PDB entry 3NMS | X-ray diffraction, 4.10 A resolution (low resolution: residue-level contacts below are approximate; hydrogen-bond / salt-bridge calls are withheld) | chains A and C of the 4 polymer chains in the assembly

Chain A:
Name: Complement C3
Source organism: Homo sapiens
Reference sequence: P01024 (CO3_HUMAN); residues 1-645 here correspond to UniProt positions 23-667 (UniProt number = residue number + 22)
Sequence (645 residues; row label = number of the first residue in the row):
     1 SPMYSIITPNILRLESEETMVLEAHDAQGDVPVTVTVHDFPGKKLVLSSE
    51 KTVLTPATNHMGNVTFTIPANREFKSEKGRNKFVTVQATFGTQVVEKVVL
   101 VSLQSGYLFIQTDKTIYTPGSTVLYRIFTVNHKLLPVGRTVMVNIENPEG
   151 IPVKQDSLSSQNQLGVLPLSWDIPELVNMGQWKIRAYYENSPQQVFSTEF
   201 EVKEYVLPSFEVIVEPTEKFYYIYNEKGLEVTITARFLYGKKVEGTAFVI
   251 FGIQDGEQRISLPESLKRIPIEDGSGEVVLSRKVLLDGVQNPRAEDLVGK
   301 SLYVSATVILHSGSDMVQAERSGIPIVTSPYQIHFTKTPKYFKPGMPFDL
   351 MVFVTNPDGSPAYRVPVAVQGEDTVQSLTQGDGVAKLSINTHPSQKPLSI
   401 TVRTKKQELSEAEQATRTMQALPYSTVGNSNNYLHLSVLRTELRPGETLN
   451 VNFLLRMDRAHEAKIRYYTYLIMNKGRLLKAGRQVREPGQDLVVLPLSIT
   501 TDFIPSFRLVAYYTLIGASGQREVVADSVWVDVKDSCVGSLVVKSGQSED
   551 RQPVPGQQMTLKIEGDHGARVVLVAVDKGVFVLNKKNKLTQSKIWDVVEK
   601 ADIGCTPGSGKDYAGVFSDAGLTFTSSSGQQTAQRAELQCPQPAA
Unresolved in the structure: 74-77
Disulfide bonds: Cys-605/Cys-640
Curated features (UniProtKB/Swiss-Prot):
  - site: Ser-519, Gly-520 (Microbial infection: Cleavage)
  - modified residue (Phosphoserine): Ser-16, Ser-48, Ser-275, Ser-281
  - glycosylation: Asn-63 (N-linked (GlcNAc...) asparagine)

Chain C:
Name: Complement C3
Source organism: Homo sapiens
Reference sequence: P01024 (CO3_HUMAN); residues 1299-1641 here correspond to UniProt positions 1321-1663 (UniProt number = residue number + 22)
Sequence (343 residues; numbered 1299 to 1641; the number before each row is that of its first residue):
  1299 SEETKENEGFTVTAEGKGQGTLSVVTMYHAKAKDQLTCNKFDLKVTIKPA
  1349 PETEKRPQDAKNTMILEICTRYRGDQDATMSILDISMMTGFAPDTDDLKQ
  1399 LANGVDRYISKYELDKAFSDRNTLIIYLDKVSHSEDDCLAFKVHQYFNVE
  1449 LIQPGAVKVYAYYNLEESCTRFYHPEKEDGKLNKLCRDELCRCAEENCFI
  1499 QKSDDKVTLEERLDKACEPGVDYVYKTRLVKVQLSNDFDEYIMAIEQTIK
  1549 SGSDEVQVGQQRTFISPIKCREALKLEEKKHYLMWGLSSDFWGEKPNLSY
  1599 IIGKDTWVEHWPEEDECQDEENQKQCQDLGAFTESMVVFGCPN
Unresolved in the structure: 1299-1335, 1351-1357, 1499-1503
Disulfide bonds: Cys-1336/Cys-1467, Cys-1367/Cys-1436, Cys-1484/Cys-1489, Cys-1496/Cys-1568, Cys-1515/Cys-1639, Cys-1615/Cys-1624
Curated features (UniProtKB/Swiss-Prot):
  - region: Glu-1612 to Phe-1637 (Interaction with CFP/properdin)
  - site: Asn-1641 (Coordinates Mg(2+) for interaction with Complement factor B Bb fragment (CFB))
  - modified residue (Phosphoserine): Ser-1299, Ser-1551
  - glycosylation: Asn-1595 (N-linked (GlcNAc...) asparagine)

How chain A and chain C interact:
Residue-residue contacts (29; chain A residue first):
  Thr-246(A) with Ser-1408(C); Tyr-1425(C)
  Phe-248(A) with Met-1378(C); Ile-1380(C); Tyr-1425(C); Tyr-1460(C)
  Ile-250(A) with Tyr-1460(C)
  Leu-266(A) with Thr-1377(C); Met-1378(C); Tyr-1460(C)
  Lys-267(A) with Met-1378(C)
  Arg-268(A) with Met-1378(C); Tyr-1406(C); Tyr-1425(C); Leu-1426(C); Asp-1427(C)
  Pro-270(A) with Tyr-1406(C)
  Thr-307(A) with Tyr-1460(C)
  Ile-309(A) with Ile-1380(C); Ile-1423(C)
  Leu-310(A) with Ile-1423(C)
  His-311(A) with Ser-1408(C); Tyr-1410(C); Glu-1411(C)
  Gly-313(A) with Asp-1382(C); Ile-1423(C)
  Met-316(A) with Tyr-1460(C); Leu-1463(C)
  Gln-318(A) with Tyr-1461(C)
Also at the interface, not in a pair above, chain A (16 interface residues in all): Glu-244, Ser-312
Also at the interface, not in a pair above, chain C (18 interface residues in all): Arg-1405, Thr-1421, Tyr-1458

Overview:
16 residues of chain A and 18 residues of chain C are in contact.
Here chain A is Complement C3 and chain C is Complement C3, both from Homo sapiens. Entry 3NMS (Staphylococcal
Complement Inhibitor (SCIN) in complex with Human Complement C3c) was determined by X-ray diffraction together
with 3OHX, 3L3O and 3L5N from the same study.
